Entry 8WK1 (X-ray diffraction, 2.00 A resolution); this record covers chains A and D of the 4 polymer chains in the assembly.

# Chain A
Molecule: Cationic trypsin
From: Bos taurus
Notes: EC 3.4.21.4
Reference sequence: P00760 (TRY1_BOVIN); residues 16-238 here correspond to UniProt positions 24-246 (UniProt number = residue number + 8)
Amino-acid sequence (223 residues; row label = number of the first residue in the row):
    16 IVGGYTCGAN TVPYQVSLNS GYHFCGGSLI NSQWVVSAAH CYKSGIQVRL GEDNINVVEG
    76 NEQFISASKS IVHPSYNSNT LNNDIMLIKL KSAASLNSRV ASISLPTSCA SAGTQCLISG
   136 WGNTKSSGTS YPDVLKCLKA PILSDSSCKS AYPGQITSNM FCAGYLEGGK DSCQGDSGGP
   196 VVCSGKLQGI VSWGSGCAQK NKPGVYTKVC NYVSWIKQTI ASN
Cystine bridges: Cys22-Cys152, Cys40-Cys56, Cys124-Cys225, Cys131-Cys198, Cys163-Cys177, Cys188-Cys212
Swiss-Prot annotation at these positions:
  - active site (Charge relay system): His55, Asp99, Ser192
  - binding site (Ca(2+)): Glu67, Asn69, Val72, Glu77
  - binding site (substrate): Asp186, Ser187, Gln189, Gly190, Ser192

# Chain D
Molecule: 21 kDa seed protein-like
From: Durio zibethinus
Reference sequence: A0A6P5Y0F4 (A0A6P5Y0F4_DURZI); residue numbers follow UniProt; this construct covers 27-220
Amino-acid sequence (194 residues; numbered 27 to 220; the number before each row is that of its first residue):
    27 KNEPVLDTDG DELRAGEQYY VVSAIWGAGG GGLALGRLTD QKCPEIVVQR RSDLDYGTPV
    87 VFYNLDTKDD IVRRSTDLNI QFVPIRDRLC LTSTVWKIDD YDTSTGKWWV TTDGVIGNPS
   147 PQTLQSWFKI EKSGNLGYKF NFCPSVCESC VTLCNDIGRY GHDGQIRLAL GENAWPFVFK
   207 KASSTIKQVV NAKN
Unresolved in the structure: 209-220
Cystine bridges: Cys69-Cys116, Cys169-Cys180, Cys173-Cys176

# Interface between chain A and chain D
Residue-residue contacts - 9 pairs, chain A then chain D:
  Ser35(A) with Cys69(D)
  Gly36(A) with Cys69(D); Cys116(D); Leu117(D), hydrogen bond (backbone-backbone)
  Tyr37(A) with Lys68(D); Cys69(D), hydrophobic
  Arg64(A) with Leu117(D)
  Ile70(A) with Leu117(D)
  Asn71(A) with Leu117(D)
Also at the interface, not in a pair above, chain A (8 interface residues in all): Asn34, Val73
Also at the interface, not in a pair above, chain D (6 interface residues in all): Leu115, Thr118

# Summary
The interface between chain A and chain D involves 8 residues on one side and 6 on the other, with 1 hydrogen
bond. Its one hydrogen bond, Gly36(A)-Leu117(D), is backbone to backbone.
Chain A is Cationic trypsin (Bos taurus) and chain D is 21 kDa seed protein-like (Durio zibethinus); the
structure, Bovine trypsin in complex with Durio zibethinus trypsin inhibitor DzTI-4, was determined by X-ray
diffraction.
